9IJ4 - chains A and C of the 3 polymer chains in the assembly; structure by electron microscopy, 2.70 A resolution.

# Chain A
Name: Piwi-like protein 2
Source organism: Mus musculus
Notes: EC 3.1.26.-
Reference sequence: Q8CDG1 (PIWL2_MOUSE); numbering as in UniProt (aligned over 1-971)
Chain sequence (971 residues; row label = number of the first residue in the row):
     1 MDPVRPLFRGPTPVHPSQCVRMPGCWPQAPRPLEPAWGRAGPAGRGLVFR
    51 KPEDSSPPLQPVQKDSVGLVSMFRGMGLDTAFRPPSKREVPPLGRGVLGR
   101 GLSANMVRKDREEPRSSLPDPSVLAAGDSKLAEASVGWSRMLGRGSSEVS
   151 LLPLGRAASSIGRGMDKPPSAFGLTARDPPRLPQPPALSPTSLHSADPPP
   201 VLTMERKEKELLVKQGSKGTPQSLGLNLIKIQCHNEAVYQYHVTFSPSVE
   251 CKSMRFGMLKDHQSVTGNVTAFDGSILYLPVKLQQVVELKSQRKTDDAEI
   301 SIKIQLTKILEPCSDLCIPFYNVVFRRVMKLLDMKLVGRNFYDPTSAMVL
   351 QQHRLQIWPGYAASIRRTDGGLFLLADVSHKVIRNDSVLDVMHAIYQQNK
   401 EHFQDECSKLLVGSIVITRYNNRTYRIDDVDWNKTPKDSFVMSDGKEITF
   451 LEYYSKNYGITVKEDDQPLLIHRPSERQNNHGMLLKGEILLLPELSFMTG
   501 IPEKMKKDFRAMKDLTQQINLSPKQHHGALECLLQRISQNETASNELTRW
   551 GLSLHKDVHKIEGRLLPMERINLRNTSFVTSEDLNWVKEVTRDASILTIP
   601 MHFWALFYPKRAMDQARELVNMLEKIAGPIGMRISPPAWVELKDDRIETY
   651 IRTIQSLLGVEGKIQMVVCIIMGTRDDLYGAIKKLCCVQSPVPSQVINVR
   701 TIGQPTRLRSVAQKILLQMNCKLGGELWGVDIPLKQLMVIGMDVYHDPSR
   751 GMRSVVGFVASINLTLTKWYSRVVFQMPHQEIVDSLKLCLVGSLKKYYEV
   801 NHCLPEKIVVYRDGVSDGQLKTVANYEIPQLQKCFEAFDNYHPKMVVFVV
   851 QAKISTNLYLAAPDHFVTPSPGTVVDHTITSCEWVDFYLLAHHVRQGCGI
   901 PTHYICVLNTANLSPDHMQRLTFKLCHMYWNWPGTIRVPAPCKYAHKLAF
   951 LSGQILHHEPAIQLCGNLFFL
Not modelled in the structure: 1-209, 478-484
Differences from the reference sequence: engineered mutation Ala-852 (Lys in Q8CDG1)
Swiss-Prot annotation at these positions:
  - active site: Asp-743, Glu-781, Asp-813, His-946
  - modified residue: Arg-45 (Symmetric dimethylarginine), Arg-74 (Omega-N-methylarginine), Arg-83 (Omega-N-methylarginine), Arg-95 (Omega-N-methylarginine), Arg-100 (Omega-N-methylarginine), Arg-144 (Symmetric dimethylarginine), Arg-156 (Symmetric dimethylarginine), Arg-163 (Symmetric dimethylarginine), Arg-549 (Symmetric dimethylarginine)
  - mutagenesis: Arg-9 (R9K: Abolishes interaction with TDRD1; when associated with K-39; K-45 and K-74), Arg-39 (R39K: Abolishes interaction with TDRD1; when associated with K-9; K-45 and K-74), Arg-45 (R45K: Abolishes interaction with TDRD1; when associated with K-9; K-39 and K-74), Arg-74 (R74K: Abolishes interaction with TDRD1; when associated with K-9; K-39 and K-45), Asp-813 (D813A: In DAH mutant; leads to arrest in meiotic prophase due to a failure of transposon piRNA amplification, resulting in the marked reduction of piRNA-bound within PIWIL4)

# Chain C
Molecule: 25-nt RNA strand
Source organism: Homo sapiens
Sequence (25 nucleotides; numbered 1 to 25; the number before each row is that of its first residue):
     1 GAGCCAAGUUUCCAUGUUGAUGGUA

# How chain A and chain C interact
Contacting residue pairs (57):
  Glu-250(A) with U10(C), sugar contact
  Lys-252(A) with U11(C), sugar contact; C12(C), salt bridge to the phosphate
  Asp-273(A) with U11(C), hydrogen bond to the sugar
  Ser-275(A) with U10(C), sugar contact
  Pro-319(A) with C12(C), sugar contact
  Asn-322(A) with C12(C), hydrogen bond to the phosphate; C13(C), hydrogen bond to the phosphate
  Val-323(A) with U11(C), phosphate contact; C12(C), phosphate contact
  Arg-326(A) with C12(C), salt bridge to the phosphate; C13(C), salt bridge to the phosphate
  Arg-339(A) with C12(C), sugar contact; C13(C), salt bridge to the phosphate
  Ala-363(A) with C13(C), phosphate contact
  Ser-364(A) with C13(C), phosphate contact
  Arg-366(A) with C13(C), phosphate contact; A14(C), salt bridge to the phosphate
  Arg-423(A) with U10(C), salt bridge to the phosphate; U11(C), salt bridge to the phosphate
  Leu-485(A) with G8(C), phosphate contact; U9(C), phosphate contact
  Lys-506(A) with A20(C), sugar contact; U21(C), phosphate contact
  Met-512(A) with U21(C), sugar contact
  Thr-516(A) with U21(C), hydrogen bond to the sugar; G22(C), sugar contact
  Val-587(A) with A25(C), sugar contact
  Lys-588(A) with A25(C), hydrogen bond to the phosphate
  Arg-707(A) with U24(C), base contact; A25(C), hydrogen bond to the base
  Ser-710(A) with A25(C), hydrogen bond to the sugar
  Lys-714(A) with A25(C), base contact
  Tyr-745(A) with U17(C), hydrogen bond to the phosphate; U18(C), hydrogen bond to the phosphate
  Asp-813(A) with G16(C), sugar contact
  Gly-814(A) with U15(C), sugar contact; G16(C), sugar contact
  Val-815(A) with U15(C), hydrogen bond to the sugar
  Ser-816(A) with A14(C), hydrogen bond to the base; U15(C), sugar contact
  Asp-817(A) with A14(C), hydrogen bond to the sugar
  Val-850(A) with G16(C), phosphate contact
  Gln-851(A) with U15(C), sugar contact; G16(C), phosphate contact
  Ala-852(A) with G16(C), hydrogen bond to the phosphate
  Lys-853(A) with U15(C), phosphate contact; G16(C), hydrogen bond to the phosphate; U17(C), hydrogen bond to the base
  Ile-854(A) with U15(C), phosphate contact
  Arg-895(A) with G23(C), sugar contact; U24(C), hydrogen bond to the sugar
  Gln-896(A) with G22(C), hydrogen bond to the base; G23(C), sugar contact
  His-946(A) with U17(C), salt bridge to the phosphate
  Phe-950(A) with U18(C), phosphate contact
  Gln-954(A) with U18(C), sugar contact
Interface residues without a listed pair, chain A (43 interface residues in all): Ile-318, Asp-508, Phe-509, Asp-743, His-746

# In short
The interface between chain A and chain C involves 43 residues on one side and 17 on the other, with 17
hydrogen bonds and 8 salt bridges. Polar pairs include Arg-707(A)/A25(C), Ser-816(A)/A14(C) and
Lys-853(A)/U17(C).
Chain A is Piwi-like protein 2 (Mus musculus) and chain C is a 25-nt RNA strand (Homo sapiens); the structure,
Cryo-EM Structure of MILI(K852A)-piRNA-target (26-nt), was determined by electron microscopy (same publication
as 9IIY, 9IIZ, 9IJ0, 9IJ1, 9IJ2, 9IJ3 and 9IJ5).
